Entry 3HCA (X-ray diffraction, 2.40 A resolution); this record covers chain A.

[Chain A]
Molecule: Phenylethanolamine N-methyltransferase
Organism: Homo sapiens
Notes: EC 2.1.1.28
UniProt: P11086 (PNMT_HUMAN); residues 1-282 here = UniProt positions 1-282
Sequence (289 residues; numbered 1 to 289; the number before each row is that of its first residue):
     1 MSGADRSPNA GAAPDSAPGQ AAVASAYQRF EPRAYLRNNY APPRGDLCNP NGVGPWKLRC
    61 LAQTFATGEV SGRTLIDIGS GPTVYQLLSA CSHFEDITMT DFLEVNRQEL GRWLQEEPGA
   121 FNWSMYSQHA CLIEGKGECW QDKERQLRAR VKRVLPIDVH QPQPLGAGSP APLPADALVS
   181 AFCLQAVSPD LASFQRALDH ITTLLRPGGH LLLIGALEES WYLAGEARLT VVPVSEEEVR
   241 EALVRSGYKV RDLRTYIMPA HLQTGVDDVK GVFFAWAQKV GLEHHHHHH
Unresolved in the structure: 1-23, 282-289
Construct notes: engineered mutation Q185 (Glu in P11086); expression tag (283-289)
Residues lining bound ligands:
  - 4-(2R-amino-1-hydroxyethyl)phenol (OTR): Y35, N39, Y40, R44, V53, K57, F182, A186, A216, E219, Y222, M258, D267, V269
  - S-adenosylhomocysteine (SAH): Y27, F30, Y35, Y40, G79, S80, G81, P82, T83, Y85, Q86, D101, F102, L103, N106, I157, D158, V159, H160, A181, F182, C183, V187, Y222
UniProt features mapped onto this chain:
  - binding site (S-adenosyl-L-methionine): Y35, Y40, G79, S80, Y85, D101, N106, D158, V159, A181
  - binding site (octopamine): E219, D267
  - modified residue: S7 (Phosphoserine)
What the authors report for this chain:
  - mutagenesis - E185Q (300-fold): decreased catalytic activity (citing earlier work)
  - conformationally variable residues (side-chain flip): Q185, V231
  - binding site for 4-(2R-amino-1-hydroxyethyl)phenol: Q185
  - contacts within the chain: Q185-V232 (hydrogen bond)

[Overview]
Chain A binds S-adenosylhomocysteine and 4-(2R-amino-1-hydroxyethyl)phenol. Curated annotation (UniProt) lists
10 S-adenosyl-L-methionine-binding residues and octopamine-binding residues E219 and D267. The paper reports a
binding site for 4-(2R-amino-1-hydroxyethyl)phenol at Q185; E185Q reduces catalytic activity.
Chain A is Phenylethanolamine N-methyltransferase (Homo sapiens); the structure, Crystal Structure of E185Q
hPNMT in Complex With Octopamine and AdoHcy, was determined by X-ray diffraction, deposited together with
3HCB, 3HCC, 3HCD, 3HCE and 3HCF.
